Entry 8TRH (electron microscopy, 3.70 A resolution); this record covers chains P and X of the 26 polymer chains in the assembly.

# Chain P
Molecule: Mediator of RNA polymerase II transcription subunit 16
Organism: Homo sapiens
UniProt: Q9Y2X0 (MED16_HUMAN); residue numbers follow UniProt; this construct covers 1-877
Amino-acid sequence (877 residues; each row starts with the number of its first residue):
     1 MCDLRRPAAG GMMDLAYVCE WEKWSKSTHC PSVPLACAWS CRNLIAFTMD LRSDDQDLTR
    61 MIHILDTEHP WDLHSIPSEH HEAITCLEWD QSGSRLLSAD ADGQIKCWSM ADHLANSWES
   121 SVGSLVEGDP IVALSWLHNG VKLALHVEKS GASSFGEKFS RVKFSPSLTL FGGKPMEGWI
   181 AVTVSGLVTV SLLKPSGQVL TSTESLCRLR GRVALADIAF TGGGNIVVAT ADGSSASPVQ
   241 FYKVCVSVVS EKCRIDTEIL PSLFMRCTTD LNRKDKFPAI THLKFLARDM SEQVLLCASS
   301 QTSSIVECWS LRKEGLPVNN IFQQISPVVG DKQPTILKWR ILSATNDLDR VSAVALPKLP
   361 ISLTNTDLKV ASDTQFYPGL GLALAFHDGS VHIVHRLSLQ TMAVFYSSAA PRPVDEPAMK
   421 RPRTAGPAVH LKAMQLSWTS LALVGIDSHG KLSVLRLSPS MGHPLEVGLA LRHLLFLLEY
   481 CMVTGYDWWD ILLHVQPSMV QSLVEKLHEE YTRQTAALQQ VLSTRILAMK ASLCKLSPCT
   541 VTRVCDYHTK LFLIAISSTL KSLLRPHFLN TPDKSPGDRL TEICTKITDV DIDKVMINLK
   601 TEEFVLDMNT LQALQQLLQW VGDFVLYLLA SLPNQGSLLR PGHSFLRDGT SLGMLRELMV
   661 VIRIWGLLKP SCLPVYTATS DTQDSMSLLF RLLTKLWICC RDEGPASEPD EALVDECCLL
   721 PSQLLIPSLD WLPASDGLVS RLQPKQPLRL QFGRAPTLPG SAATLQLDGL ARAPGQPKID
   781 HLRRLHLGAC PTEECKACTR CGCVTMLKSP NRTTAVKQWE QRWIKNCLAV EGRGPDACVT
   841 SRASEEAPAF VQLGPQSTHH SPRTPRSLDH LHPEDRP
Disordered / not traced: 1-11, 315-334, 409-428, 635-638, 757-776, 829-877
Bound ions: Zn2+: Cys798, Cys801, Cys827

# Chain X
Molecule: Mediator of RNA polymerase II transcription subunit 24
Organism: Homo sapiens
UniProt: O75448 (MED24_HUMAN); numbering as in UniProt (aligned over 1-989)
Amino-acid sequence (989 residues; each row starts with the number of its first residue):
     1 MKVVNLKQAI LQAWKERWSD YQWAINMKKF FPKGATWDIL NLADALLEQA MIGPSPNPLI
    61 LSYLKYAISS QMVSYSSVLT AISKFDDFSR DLCVQALLDI MDMFCDRLSC HGKAEECIGL
   121 CRALLSALHW LLRCTAASAE RLREGLEAGT PAAGEKQLAM CLQRLEKTLS STKNRALLHI
   181 AKLEEASSWT AIEHSLLKLG EILANLSNPQ LRSQAEQCGT LIRSIPTMLS VHAEQMHKTG
   241 FPTVHAVILL EGTMNLTGET QSLVEQLTMV KRMQHIPTPL FVLEIWKACF VGLIESPEGT
   301 EELKWTAFTF LKIPQVLVKL KKYSHGDKDF TEDVNCAFEF LLKLTPLLDK ADQRCNCDCT
   361 NFLLQECGKQ GLLSEASVNN LMAKRKADRE HAPQQKSGEN ANIQPNIQLI LRAEPTVTNI
   421 LKTMDADHSK SPEGLLGVLG HMLSGKSLDL LLAAAAATGK LKSFARKFIN LNEFTTYGSE
   481 ESTKPASVRA LLFDISFLML CHVAQTYGSE VILSESRTGA EVPFFETWMQ TCMPEEGKIL
   541 NPDHPCFRPD STKVESLVAL LNNSSEMKLV QMKWHEACLS ISAAILEILN AWENGVLAFE
   601 SIQKITDNIK GKVCSLAVCA VAWLVAHVRM LGLDEREKSL QMIRQLAGPL FSENTLQFYN
   661 ERVVIMNSIL ERMCADVLQQ TATQIKFPST GVDTMPYWNL LPPKRPIKEV LTDIFAKVLE
   721 KGWVDSRSIH IFDTLLHMGG VYWFCNNLIK ELLKETRKEH TLRAVELLYS IFCLDMQQVT
   781 LVLLGHILPG LLTDSSKWHS LMDPPGTALA KLAVWCALSS YSSHKGQAST RQKKRHREDI
   841 EDYISLFPLD DVQPSKLMRL LSSNEDDANI LSSPTDRSMS SSLSASQLHT VNMRDPLNRV
   901 LANLFLLISS ILGSRTAGPH TQFVQWFMEE CVDCLEQGGR GSVLQFMPFT TVSELVKVSA
   961 MSSPKVVLAI TDLSLPLGRQ VAAKAIAAL
Disordered / not traced: 1-3, 147-153, 227-237, 325-328, 392-401, 689-692, 824-827, 851-890, 938-941, 960-964
Curated features (UniProtKB/Swiss-Prot):
  - motif: Leu128 to Leu132 (LXXLL motif 1), Leu344 to Leu348 (LXXLL motif 2), Leu448 to Leu452 (LXXLL motif 3), Leu557 to Leu561 (LXXLL motif 4), Leu788 to Leu792 (LXXLL motif 5), Leu857 to Leu861 (LXXLL motif 6)
  - modified residue (Phosphoserine): Ser862, Ser873

# Interface between chain P and chain X
Contacting residue pairs - 42 pairs, chain P then chain X:
  His29(P) with Asn903(X); Leu907(X)
  Cys30(P) with Leu846(X)
  Pro31(P) with Gly785(X); His786(X); Leu846(X)
  Ser32(P) with Ser845(X); Leu846(X)
  Arg52(P) with Thr793(X); Asp794(X)
  Asp55(P) with Asp794(X)
  Gln56(P) with Asp794(X), hydrogen bond (backbone-side chain)
  Glu82(P) with Lys750(X), salt bridge
  Glu127(P) with Pro706(X)
  Gly128(P) with Lys708(X); Trp743(X), hydrogen bond (backbone-side chain)
  Asp129(P) with Pro706(X); Ile707(X)
  Thr203(P) with Lys704(X)
  Glu204(P) with Lys704(X), salt bridge
  Arg208(P) with Gln680(X)
  Leu209(P) with Arg629(X)
  Arg210(P) with Leu701(X); Pro702(X), hydrogen bond (side chain-backbone); Pro703(X), hydrogen bond (side chain-backbone); Lys704(X); Arg705(X), hydrogen bond (side chain-backbone); Met738(X)
  Arg212(P) with His737(X); Met738(X), hydrogen bond (side chain-backbone)
  Gly233(P) with Glu838(X)
  Ser234(P) with Glu838(X), hydrogen bond (backbone-side chain)
  Ala236(P) with Ile539(X)
  Ile259(P) with Gln680(X)
  Ser262(P) with Met630(X)
  Phe264(P) with Leu540(X); Asn541(X)
  Pro278(P) with Glu838(X)
  Ser300(P) with Ile840(X)
  Gln301(P) with Ile840(X)
  Thr335(P) with Leu631(X)
  Ile336(P) with Glu635(X)
Also at the interface, not in a pair above, chain P (38 interface residues in all): Thr28, Leu187, Ser205, Asp232, Pro238, Glu258, Pro261, Thr269, Ala279, Lys338
Also at the interface, not in a pair above, chain X (38 interface residues in all): Pro542, Pro545, Leu633, Gln679, Glu709, Gly739, Asp850, Leu906

# In short
Chain P and chain X each contribute 38 residues to their interface; the contacts include 7 hydrogen bonds and
2 salt bridges. Polar contacts include Glu82(P)-Lys750(X), Glu204(P)-Lys704(X) and Gln56(P)-Asp794(X).
Cys798(P), Cys801(P) and Cys827(P) coordinate Zn2+.
Chain P is Mediator of RNA polymerase II transcription subunit 16 and chain X is Mediator of RNA polymerase II
transcription subunit 24, both from Homo sapiens; the structure, The IDRc bound human core Mediator complex,
was determined by electron microscopy, deposited together with 8TQ2, 8TQC and 8TQW.
